7B58 - chains AAA and BBB of the 3 polymer chains in the assembly; structure by X-ray diffraction, 1.72 A resolution.

Chain AAA:
Name: Urease subunit gamma
From: Sporosarcina pasteurii
Notes: EC 3.5.1.5
UniProtKB: P41022 (URE3_SPOPA); residue numbers follow UniProt; this construct covers 1-100
Amino-acid sequence (100 residues; row label = number of the first residue in the row):
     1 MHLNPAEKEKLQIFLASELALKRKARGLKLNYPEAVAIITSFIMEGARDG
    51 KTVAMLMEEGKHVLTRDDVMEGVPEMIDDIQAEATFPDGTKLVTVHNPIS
Construct notes: variant Ala20 (Leu in P41022), Lys22 (Arg in P41022)
Modified / non-standard residues: Met1 (N-carboxymethionine; CXM)

Chain BBB:
Name: Urease subunit beta
From: Sporosarcina pasteurii
Notes: EC 3.5.1.5
UniProtKB: P41021 (URE2_SPOPA); numbering as in UniProt (aligned over 5-126)
Amino-acid sequence (122 residues; numbered 5 to 126; the number before each row is that of its first residue):
     5 NYIVPGEYRVAEGEIEINAGREKTTIRVSNTGDRPIQVGSHIHFVEVNKE
    55 LLFDRAEGIGRRLNIPSGTAARFEPGEEMEVELTELGGNREVFGISDLTN
   105 GSVDNKELILQRAKELGYKGVE

Interface between chain AAA and chain BBB:
Pairs across the interface (11; chain AAA residue first):
  Arg66(AAA) with Tyr6(BBB), hydrogen bond
  Glu71(AAA) with Asn5(BBB); Tyr6(BBB); Ile7(BBB), hydrogen bond (side chain-backbone)
  Gly72(AAA) with Tyr6(BBB), hydrogen bond (backbone-side chain); Ile7(BBB); Pro9(BBB)
  Pro74(AAA) with Tyr6(BBB)
  Glu75(AAA) with Tyr6(BBB), hydrogen bond; Val8(BBB)
  Met76(AAA) with Pro9(BBB), hydrophobic

Summary:
The interface between chain AAA and chain BBB involves 6 residues on one side and 5 on the other; the contacts
include 4 hydrogen bonds. Polar contacts include Arg66(AAA)-Tyr6(BBB), Glu71(AAA)-Ile7(BBB) and
Gly72(AAA)-Tyr6(BBB).
Chain AAA is Urease subunit gamma and chain BBB is Urease subunit beta, both from Sporosarcina pasteurii; the
structure, X-ray crystal structure of Sporosarcina pasteurii urease inhibited by Ag(PEt3)Cl, was determined by
X-ray diffraction (same publication as 7B59 and 7B5A).
